PDB entry 5XI5 | X-ray diffraction, 2.81 A resolution | chains C and E of the 6 polymer chains in the assembly

# Chain C
Molecule: Tubulin alpha chain
Source organism: Sus barbatus
UniProtKB: A0A0R4I993 (A0A0R4I993_SUSBA); residue numbers follow UniProt; this construct covers 1-450
Chain sequence (450 residues; numbered 1 to 450; the number before each row is that of its first residue):
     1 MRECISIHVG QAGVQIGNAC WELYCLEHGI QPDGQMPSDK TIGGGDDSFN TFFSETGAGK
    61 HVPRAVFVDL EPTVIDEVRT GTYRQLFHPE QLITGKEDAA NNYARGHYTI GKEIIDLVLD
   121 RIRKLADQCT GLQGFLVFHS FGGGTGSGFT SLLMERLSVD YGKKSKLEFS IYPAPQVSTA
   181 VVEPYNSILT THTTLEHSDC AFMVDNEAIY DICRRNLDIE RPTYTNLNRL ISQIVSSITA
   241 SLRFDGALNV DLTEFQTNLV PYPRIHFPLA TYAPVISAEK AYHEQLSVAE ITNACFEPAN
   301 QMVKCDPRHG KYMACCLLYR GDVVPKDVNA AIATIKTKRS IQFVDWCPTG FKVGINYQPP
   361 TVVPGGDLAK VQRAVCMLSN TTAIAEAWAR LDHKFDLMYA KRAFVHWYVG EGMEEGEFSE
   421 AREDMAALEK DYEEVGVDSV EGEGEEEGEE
Not modelled in the structure: 441-450
Metal / ion sites: Ca2+: Asp39, Thr41, Gly44, Glu55
Ligand contacts: GTP (guanosine-5'-triphosphate): Gly10, Gln11, Ala12, Gln15, Ile16, Asp69, Asp98, Ala99, Ala100, Asn101, Ser140, Gly142, Gly143, Gly144, Thr145, Gly146, Ile171, Pro173, Val177, Ser178, Glu183, Asn206, Tyr224, Leu227, Asn228, Ile231

# Chain E
Molecule: Stathmin-4
Source organism: Rattus norvegicus
UniProtKB: P63043 (STMN4_RAT); residues -38 to 145 here correspond to UniProt positions 6-189 (UniProt number = residue number + 44)
Chain sequence (184 residues; row label = number of the first residue in the row; numbers below 1 keep their minus sign (Tyr-38 is residue -38)):
   -38 YKEKMKELPL VSLFCSCFLS DPLNKSSYKY EADTVDLNWC VISDMEVIEL NKCTSGQSFE
    22 VILKPPSFDG VPEFNASLPR RRDPSLEEIQ KKLEAAEERR KYQEAELLKH LAEKREHERE
    82 VIQKAIEENN NFIKMAKEKL AQKMESNKEN REAHLAAMLE RLQEKDKHAE EVRKNKELKE
   142 EASR
Not modelled in the structure: -38 to 5, 28-43, 142-145
Swiss-Prot annotation at these positions:
  - modified residue: Ser46 (Phosphoserine)
  - lipidation (S-palmitoyl cysteine): Cys-24, Cys-22

# Chain C / chain E interface
Pairs across the interface - 28 pairs, chain C then chain E:
  His107(C) with Lys104(E); Met105(E)
  Tyr108(C) with Lys104(E); Met105(E), hydrophobic; Asn108(E)
  Thr109(C) with Arg112(E)
  Lys112(C) with Met105(E)
  Glu155(C) with Leu101(E); Lys104(E), salt bridge
  Arg156(C) with Leu101(E)
  Ser158(C) with Phe93(E); Ile94(E)
  Val159(C) with Ile94(E); Lys98(E)
  Gly162(C) with Ile94(E)
  Lys163(C) with Asn90(E)
  Thr193(C) with Lys104(E)
  Glu196(C) with Phe93(E)
  His197(C) with Phe93(E)
  Gly410(C) with Arg112(E); His115(E)
  Glu411(C) with Asn108(E), hydrogen bond (backbone-side chain); Arg112(E), salt bridge
  Gly412(C) with Asn108(E), hydrogen bond (backbone-side chain); Asn111(E), hydrogen bond (backbone-side chain); Arg112(E)
  Met413(C) with Asn108(E)
  Glu414(C) with Asn111(E)
Other interface residues (no listed pair), chain C (20 interface residues in all): Leu152, Glu417
Other interface residues (no listed pair), chain E (13 interface residues in all): Ala97, Ser107

# Summary
20 residues of chain C and 13 residues of chain E are in contact, with 3 hydrogen bonds and 2 salt bridges.
Polar contacts include Glu155(C)-Lys104(E), Glu411(C)-Arg112(E) and Glu411(C)-Asn108(E). Chain C binds GTP.
The Ca2+ site is built by Asp39(C), Thr41(C), Gly44(C) and Glu55(C).
Here chain C is Tubulin alpha chain (Sus barbatus) and chain E is Stathmin-4 (Rattus norvegicus). Entry 5XI5
(Crystal structure of T2R-TTL-PO5 complex) was determined by X-ray diffraction.
